PDB entry 6OSY | electron microscopy, 4.30 A resolution (low resolution: residue-level contacts below are approximate; hydrogen-bond / salt-bridge calls are withheld) | chains B and C of the 24 polymer chains in the assembly

# Chain B
Protein: BG505 gp120
Source organism: Human immunodeficiency virus 1
Reference sequence: Q2N0S6 (Q2N0S6_9HIV1); the construct lacks a stretch of the UniProt sequence and is renumbered around it, so the offset changes along the chain: 31-141 = UniProt 30-140; 150-185 = UniProt 141-176; 187-309 = UniProt 186-308; 312-321 = UniProt 309-318; 2 more segments
Sequence (480 residues; row label = number of the first residue in the row; note: 12 numbers in that range are skipped by the numbering (no residue carries them; nothing is unmodelled there); a row labelled like 185A-185I holds insertion residues (185A, then the next letters in order)):
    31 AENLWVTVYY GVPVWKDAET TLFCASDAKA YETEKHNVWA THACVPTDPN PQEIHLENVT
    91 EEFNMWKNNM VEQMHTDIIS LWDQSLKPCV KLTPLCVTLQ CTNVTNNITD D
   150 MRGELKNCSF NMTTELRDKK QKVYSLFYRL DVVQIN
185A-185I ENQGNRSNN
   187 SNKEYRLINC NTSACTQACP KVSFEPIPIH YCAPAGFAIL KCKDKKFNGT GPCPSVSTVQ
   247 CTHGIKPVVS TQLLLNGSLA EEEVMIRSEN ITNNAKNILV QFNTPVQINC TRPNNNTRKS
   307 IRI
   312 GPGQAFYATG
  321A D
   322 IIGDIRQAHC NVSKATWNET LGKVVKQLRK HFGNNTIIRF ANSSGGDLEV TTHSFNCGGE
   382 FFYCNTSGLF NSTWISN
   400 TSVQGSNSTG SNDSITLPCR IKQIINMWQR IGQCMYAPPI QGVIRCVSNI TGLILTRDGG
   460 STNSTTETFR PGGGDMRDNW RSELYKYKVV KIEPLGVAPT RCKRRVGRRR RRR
Unresolved in the structure: 185A-185I, 400-410, 506-512
Disulfides: Cys-54/Cys-74, Cys-119/Cys-205, Cys-126/Cys-196, Cys-131/Cys-157, Cys-201/Cys-433, Cys-218/Cys-247, Cys-228/Cys-239, Cys-296/Cys-331, Cys-378/Cys-445, Cys-385/Cys-418
Covalent attachments: N-acetylglucosamine (NAG) linked to Asn-88, Asn-133, Asn-156, Asn-160, Asn-197, Asn-234, Asn-262, Asn-295, Asn-301, Asn-355, Asn-363, Asn-386, Asn-392, Asn-448; glycan linked to Asn-137, Asn-276, Asn-332
Construct notes: conflict Cys-201 (Ile200 in Q2N0S6), Asn-332 (Thr330 in Q2N0S6), Cys-433 (Ala430 in Q2N0S6), Cys-501 (Ala498 in Q2N0S6), Gly-506 (Val503 in Q2N0S6), Arg-507 (Gly504 in Q2N0S6), Arg-509 (Glu506 in Q2N0S6), Arg-510 (Lys507 in Q2N0S6); expression tag (512)

# Chain C
Protein: PGT122 Heavy
Source organism: Homo sapiens
Sequence (235 residues; each row starts with the number of its first residue; a row labelled like 82A-82C holds insertion residues (82A, then the next letters in order)):
     1 QVHLQESGPG LVKPSETLSL TCNVSGTLVR DNYWSWIRQP LGKQPEWIGY VHDSGDTNYN
    61 PSLKSRVHLS LDKSKNLVSL RL
82A-82C TGV
    83 TAADSAIYYC ATTKHGRR
100A-100R IYGVVAFKEWFTYFYMDV
   101 WGKGTSVTVS SASTKGPSVF PLAPSSKSTS GGTAALGCLV KDYFPEPVTV SWNSGALTSG
   161 VHTFPAVLQS SGLYSLSSVV TVPSSSLGTQ TYICNVNHKP SNTKVDKRVE PKSC
Unresolved in the structure: 112-214
Disulfides: Cys-22/Cys-92

# Interface between chain B and chain C
Residue-residue contacts (6):
  Asp-141(B) / Lys-100H(C)
  Arg-327(B) / Tyr-100B(C)
  Arg-327(B) / Gly-100C(C)
  Arg-327(B) / Glu-100I(C)
  Gln-328(B) / Glu-100I(C)
  His-330(B) / Phe-100G(C)
Interface residues without a listed pair, chain B (10 interface residues in all): Met-150, Asp-325, Ile-326, Thr-415, Leu-416, Pro-417
Interface residues without a listed pair, chain C (6 interface residues in all): Val-100D

# In short
10 residues of chain B and 6 residues of chain C are in contact. Covalently linked N-acetylglucosamine: at
Asn-88(B), Asn-133(B), Asn-156(B), Asn-160(B), Asn-197(B) and Asn-234(B) and 8 more.
Chain B is BG505 gp120 (Human immunodeficiency virus 1) and chain C is PGT122 Heavy (Homo sapiens); the
structure, Cryo-EM structure of vaccine-elicited antibody 0PV-a.01 in complex with HIV-1 Env BG505 DS-SOSIP
and antibodies VRC03 ..., was determined by electron microscopy (same publication as 6MPH, 6MQC, 6MQE, 6MQM,
6MQR, 6N16 and 4 further entries).
